6CRH - chains A and P of the 4 polymer chains in the assembly; structure by X-ray diffraction, 2.33 A resolution.

# Chain A
Protein: DNA polymerase beta
Organism: Homo sapiens
Notes: EC 2.7.7.7, 4.2.99.-
UniProtKB: P06746 (DPOLB_HUMAN); residue numbers follow UniProt; this construct covers 1-335
Amino-acid sequence (335 residues; each row starts with the number of its first residue):
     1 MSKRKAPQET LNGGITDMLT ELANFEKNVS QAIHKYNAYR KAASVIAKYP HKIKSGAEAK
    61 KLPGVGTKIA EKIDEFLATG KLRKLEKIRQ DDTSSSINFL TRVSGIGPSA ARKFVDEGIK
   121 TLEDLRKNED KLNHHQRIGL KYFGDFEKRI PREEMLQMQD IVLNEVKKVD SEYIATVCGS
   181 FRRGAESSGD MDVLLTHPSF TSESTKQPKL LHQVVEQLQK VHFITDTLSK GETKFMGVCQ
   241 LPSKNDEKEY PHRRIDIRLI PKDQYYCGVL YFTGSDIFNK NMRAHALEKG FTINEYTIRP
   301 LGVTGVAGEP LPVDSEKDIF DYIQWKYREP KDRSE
Not modelled in the structure: 1-6, 205-206
Metal / ion sites: Na+ site 1: Lys60, Leu62, Val65 (shared with 1 residue of chain D); Na+ site 2: Thr101, Val103, Ile106 (shared with DG9(P) of chain P); Mg2+ site 1: Asp190 (together with XG4); Mg2+ site 2: Asp190, Asp192 (together with XG4)
Ligand contacts: XG4 (2'-deoxy-5'-O-[(R)-hydroxy{[(R)-hydroxy(phosphonooxy)phosphoryl]amino}phosphoryl]guanosine): Gly179, Ser180, Arg183, Ser188, Gly189, Asp190, Asp192, Tyr271, Phe272, Thr273, Gly274, Ser275, Asp276, Asn279
UniProt features mapped onto this chain:
  - region: Arg183 to Asp192 (DNA-binding)
  - active site: Lys72 (Nucleophile)
  - binding site (K(+)): Lys60, Leu62, Val65, Thr101, Val103, Ile106
  - binding site (Na(+)): Lys60, Leu62, Val65, Thr101, Val103, Ile106
  - binding site (dATP): Arg149, Ser180, Arg183, Gly189, Asp190
  - binding site (dCTP): Arg149, Ser180, Arg183, Gly189, Asp190
  - binding site (dGTP): Arg149, Ser180, Arg183, Gly189, Asp190, Asp192
  - binding site (dTTP): Arg149, Ser180, Arg183, Gly189, Asp190
  - binding site (Mg(2+)): Asp190, Asp192, Asp256
  - modified residue: Lys72 (N6-acetyllysine), Arg83 (Omega-N-methylarginine), Arg152 (Omega-N-methylarginine)
  - cross-link (Glycyl lysine isopeptide (Lys-Gly)): Lys41 (interchain with G-Cter in ubiquitin), Lys61 (interchain with G-Cter in ubiquitin), Lys81 (interchain with G-Cter in ubiquitin)
  - natural variant: Leu22 (L22P: Found in a gastric cancer sample; uncertain significance), Tyr39 (Y39C: Found in a gastric cancer sample; uncertain significance), Gly118 (G118V: Decreased DNA-directed DNA polymerase activity), Arg137 (R137Q: Decreased function in base-excision repair), Arg149 (R149I: Decreased DNA-directed DNA polymerase activity), Asp160 (D160N: Found in a gastric cancer sample; uncertain significance), Cys239 (C239R: Found in a gastric cancer sample; uncertain significance), Lys289 (K289M: Found in a colon cancer sample; uncertain significance), Asn294 (N294D: Found in a gastric cancer sample; uncertain significance), Glu295 (E295K: Found in a gastric cancer sample; uncertain significance)
  - mutagenesis: Phe25 (F25W: No effect on 5'-dRP lyase activity. Decreased ssDNA binding), His34 (H34G: Decreased 5'-dRP lyase activity. Decreased ssDNA binding), Lys35 (K35A: Decreased 5'-dRP lyase activity. Decreased ssDNA binding. Loss of 5'-dRP lyase activity; when associated with A-68 and A-72. Decreased ssDNA binding; when associated with A-68 and A-72 ...), Tyr39 (Y39F: No effect on 5'-dRP lyase activity; Y39Q: Abolishes DNA polymerase and 5'-dRP lyase activity), Lys41 (K41R: Abolishes ubiquitination; when associated with R-61 and R-81), Lys60 (K60A: Decreased 5'-dRP lyase activity. Decreased ssDNA binding), Lys61 (K61R: Abolishes ubiquitination; when associated with R-41 and R-81), Lys68 (K68A: No effect on 5'-dRP lyase activity. Decreased ssDNA binding. Loss of 5'-dRP lyase activity; when associated with A-35 and A-72. Decreased ssDNA binding; when associated with A-35 and A-72 ...), Glu71 (E71Q: No effect on 5'-dRP lyase activity. No effect on structure shown by circular dichroism. No effect on ssDNA binding), Lys72 (K72A: Severely reduced 5'-dRP lyase activity. Does not affect ssDNA binding. Loss of 5'-dRP lyase activity; when associated with A-35 and A-68. Decreased ssDNA binding ...), Glu75 (E75A: Slightly decreased 5'-dRP lyase activity. Decreased ssDNA binding. No effect on structure shown by circular dichroism), Lys81 (K81R: Abolishes ubiquitination; when associated with R-41 and R-61), 5 further mutagenesis entries in UniProt
From the paper describing this entry:
  - binding site for XG4: Tyr271

# Chain P
Molecule: 10-nt DNA strand
Sequence (10 nucleotides; numbered 1 to 10; the number before each row is that of its first residue):
     1 GCTGATGCGA
Metal / ion sites: Na+: DG9 (shared with Thr101(A), Val103(A), Ile106(A) of chain A)

# How chain A and chain P interact
Pairs across the interface (13; chain A residue first):
  Val103(A) - DG9(P)  phosphate contact
  Ser104(A) - DG9(P)  phosphate contact
  Gly105(A) - DC8(P)  phosphate contact
  Gly105(A) - DG9(P)  hydrogen bond to the phosphate
  Ile106(A) - DG9(P)  hydrogen bond to the phosphate
  Gly107(A) - DC8(P)  hydrogen bond to the phosphate
  Gly107(A) - DG9(P)  phosphate contact
  Pro108(A) - DC8(P)  phosphate contact
  Ser109(A) - DG7(P)  phosphate contact
  Ser109(A) - DC8(P)  hydrogen bond to the phosphate
  Ala110(A) - DC8(P)  hydrogen bond to the phosphate
  Lys234(A) - DG9(P)  base contact
  Arg254(A) - DA10(P)  salt bridge to the phosphate
Interface residues without a listed pair, chain A (13 interface residues in all): His135, Met236, Asp256

# In short
13 residues of chain A and 4 residues of chain P are in contact; the contacts include 5 hydrogen bonds and 1
salt bridge. Polar contacts include Gly105(A)-DG9(P), Ile106(A)-DG9(P) and Gly107(A)-DC8(P). Ligands of chain
A: compound XG4. From the paper: a binding site for XG4 at Tyr271(A).
Chain A is DNA polymerase beta (Homo sapiens) and chain P is a 10-nt DNA strand; the structure, Structure of
human DNA polymerase beta complexed with 8-ClG in the template base paired with incoming ..., was determined
by X-ray diffraction.
